PDB entry 6IFM | X-ray diffraction, 2.80 A resolution | chains B and H of the 10 polymer chains in the assembly

# Chain B (and H)
Protein: Antitoxin VapB
Organism: Salmonella enterica subsp. enterica serovar Typhimurium str. LT2
Notes: chain H of this document is another copy of the same molecule, construct and numbering; everything in this record applies to it too
UniProt: Q7CPV2 (VAPB_SALTY); numbering as in UniProt (aligned over 1-68)
Sequence (68 residues; each row starts with the number of its first residue):
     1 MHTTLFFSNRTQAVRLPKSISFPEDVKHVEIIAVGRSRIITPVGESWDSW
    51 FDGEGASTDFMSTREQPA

# Chain B / chain H interface
Residue-residue contacts (72; chain B residue first):
  Met1(B) with Glu30(H), hydrogen bond (backbone-side chain); Ile31(H), hydrogen bond (backbone-backbone)
  His2(B) with His28(H), hydrogen bond; Val29(H)
  Thr3(B) with Lys27(H); His28(H); Val29(H), hydrogen bond (backbone-backbone); Ile31(H)
  Thr4(B) with Lys27(H); His28(H)
  Leu5(B) with Phe22(H), hydrophobic; Val26(H); Lys27(H), hydrogen bond (backbone-backbone); Val29(H), hydrophobic
  Phe7(B) with Glu24(H)
  Thr11(B) with Arg15(H)
  Gln12(B) with Leu16(H), hydrogen bond (backbone-backbone); Ser21(H); Phe22(H), hydrogen bond (side chain-backbone); Pro23(H), hydrogen bond (side chain-backbone)
  Ala13(B) with Phe6(H), hydrophobic; Val14(H)
  Val14(B) with Ala13(H); Val14(H), hydrogen bond (backbone-backbone); Val29(H), hydrophobic; Ile40(H), hydrophobic
  Arg15(B) with Ser8(H); Thr11(H); Gln12(H)
  Leu16(B) with Thr11(H); Gln12(H), hydrogen bond (backbone-backbone); Ile31(H), hydrophobic
  Lys18(B) with Arg10(H)
  Ile20(B) with Ile31(H), hydrophobic; Arg38(H), hydrogen bond (backbone-side chain)
  Ser21(B) with Gln12(H); Arg38(H), hydrogen bond (backbone-side chain)
  Phe22(B) with Gln12(H), hydrogen bond (backbone-side chain); Arg36(H)
  Asp25(B) with Arg36(H), salt bridge
  Val26(B) with Leu5(H); Arg36(H)
  Lys27(B) with Leu5(H)
  His28(B) with His2(H); Leu5(H)
  Val29(B) with His2(H); Thr3(H), hydrogen bond (backbone-backbone); Thr4(H); Leu5(H), hydrophobic
  Glu30(B) with Met1(H)
  Ile31(B) with Met1(H), hydrogen bond (backbone-backbone); Thr3(H); Leu16(H), hydrophobic; Pro17(H); Ile20(H), hydrophobic
  Arg36(B) with Phe22(H); Pro42(H)
  Ser37(B) with Ile40(H); Thr41(H)
  Arg38(B) with Ile20(H), hydrogen bond (side chain-backbone); Ser21(H), hydrogen bond (side chain-backbone); Phe22(H); Ile39(H); Ile40(H), hydrogen bond (backbone-backbone)
  Ile39(B) with Arg38(H)
  Ile40(B) with Val14(H), hydrophobic; Ser37(H), hydrogen bond (backbone-side chain); Arg38(H), hydrogen bond (backbone-backbone); Ile40(H), hydrophobic
  Thr41(B) with Ser37(H), hydrogen bond
  Pro42(B) with Arg36(H)
  Glu45(B) with Arg36(H), salt bridge
Interface residues without a listed pair, chain B (35 interface residues in all): Phe6, Pro17, Ile32, Ala33

# Overview
Chain B and chain H form an interface of 35 and 33 residues respectively, with 21 hydrogen bonds and 2 salt
bridges. Polar pairs include Asp25(B)-Arg36(H), Glu45(B)-Arg36(H) and Met1(B)-Glu30(H).
Chain B and chain H are both Antitoxin VapB (Salmonella enterica subsp. enterica serovar Typhimurium str.
LT2); the structure, Crystal structure of DNA bound VapBC from Salmonella typhimurium, was determined by X-ray
diffraction, deposited together with 6IFC.
